Entry 6OJ4 (electron microscopy, 3.30 A resolution); this record covers chains A and P of the 11 polymer chains in the assembly.

# Chain A
Protein: Inner capsid protein VP2
Organism: Rotavirus A (strain RVA/Monkey/United States/RRV/1975/G3P5B[3])
UniProtKB: B3F2X3 (B3F2X3_ROTRH); residue numbers follow UniProt; this construct covers 1-887
Chain sequence (887 residues; row label = number of the first residue in the row):
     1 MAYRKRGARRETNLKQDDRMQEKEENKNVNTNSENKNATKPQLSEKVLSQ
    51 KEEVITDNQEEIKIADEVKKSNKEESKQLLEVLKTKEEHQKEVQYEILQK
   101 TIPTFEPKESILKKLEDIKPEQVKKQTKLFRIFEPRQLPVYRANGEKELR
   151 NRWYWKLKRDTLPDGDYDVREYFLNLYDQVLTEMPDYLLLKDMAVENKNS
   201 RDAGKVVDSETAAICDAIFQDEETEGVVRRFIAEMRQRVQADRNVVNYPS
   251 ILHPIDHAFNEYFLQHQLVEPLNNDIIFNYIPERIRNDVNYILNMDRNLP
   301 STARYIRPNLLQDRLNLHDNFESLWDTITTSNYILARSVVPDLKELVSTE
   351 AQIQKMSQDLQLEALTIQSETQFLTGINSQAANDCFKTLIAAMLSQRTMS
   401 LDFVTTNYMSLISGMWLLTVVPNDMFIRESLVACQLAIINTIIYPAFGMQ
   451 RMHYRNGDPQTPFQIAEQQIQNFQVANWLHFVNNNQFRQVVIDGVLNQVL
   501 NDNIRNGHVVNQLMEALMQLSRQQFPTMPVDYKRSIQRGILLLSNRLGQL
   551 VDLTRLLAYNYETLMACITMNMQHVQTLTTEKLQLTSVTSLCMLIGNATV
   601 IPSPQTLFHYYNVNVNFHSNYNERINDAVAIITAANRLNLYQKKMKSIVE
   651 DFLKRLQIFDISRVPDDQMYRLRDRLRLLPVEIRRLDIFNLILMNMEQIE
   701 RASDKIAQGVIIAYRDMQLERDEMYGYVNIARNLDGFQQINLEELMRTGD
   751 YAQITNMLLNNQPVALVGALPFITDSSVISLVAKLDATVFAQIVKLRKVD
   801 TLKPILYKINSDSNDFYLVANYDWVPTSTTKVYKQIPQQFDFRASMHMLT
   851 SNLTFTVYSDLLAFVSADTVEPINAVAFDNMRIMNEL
Not modelled in the structure: 1-106

# Chain P
Protein: RNA-directed RNA polymerase
Organism: Rotavirus A (strain RVA/Monkey/United States/RRV/1975/G3P5B[3])
Notes: EC 2.7.7.48
UniProtKB: B3F2X2 (B3F2X2_ROTRH); numbering as in UniProt (aligned over 1-1088)
Chain sequence (1088 residues; each row starts with the number of its first residue):
     1 MGKYNLILSEYLSFIYNSQSAVQIPIYYSSNSELENRCIEFHSKCLENSK
    51 NGLSLKKLFVEYSDVIENATLLSILSYSYDKYNAVERKLVKYAKGKPLEA
   101 DLTVNELDYENNKITSELFPTAEEYTDLLMDPAILTSLSSNLNAVMFWLE
   151 KHENDVAEKLKIYKRRLDLFTIVASTVNKYGVPRHNAKYRYEYEVMKDKP
   201 YYLVTWANSSIEMLMSVFSHEDYLIARELIVLSYSNRSTLAKLVSSPMSI
   251 LVALVDINGTFITNEELELEFSNKYVRAIVPDQTFDELKQMLDNMRKAGL
   301 TDIPKMIQDWLVDCSIEKFPLMAKIYSWSFHVGFRKQKMLDAALDQLKTE
   351 YTEDVDDEMYREYTMLIRDEVVKMLEEPVKHDDHLLQDSELAGLLSMSSA
   401 SNGESRQLKFGRKTIFSTKKNMHVMDDMANGRYTPGIIPPVNVDKPIPLG
   451 RRDVPGRRTRIIFILPYEYFIAQHAVVEKMLIYAKHTREYAEFYSQSNQL
   501 LSYGDVTRFLSNNSMVLYTDVSQWDSSQHNTQPFRKGIIMGLDMLANMTN
   551 DARVIQTLNLYKQTQINLMDSYVQIPDGNVIKKIQYGAVASGEKQTKAAN
   601 SIANLALIKTVLSRISNKYSFATKIIRVDGDDNYAVLQFNTEVTKQMVQD
   651 VSNDVRETYARMNTKVKALVSTVGIEIAKRYIAGGKIFFRAGINLLNNEK
   701 KGQSTQWDQAAVLYSNYIVNRLRGFETDREFILTKIMQMTSVAITGSLRL
   751 FPSERVLTTNSTFKVFDSEDFIIEYGTTDDEVYIQRAFMSLSSQKSGIAD
   801 EIAASSTFKNYVSRLSEQLLFSKNNIVSRGIALTEKAKLNSYAPISLEKR
   851 RAQISALLTMLQKPVTFKSSKITINDILRDIKPFFTVNEAHLPIQYQKFM
   901 PTLPDNVQYIIQCIGSRTYQIEDDGSKSAISRLISKYSVYKPSIEELYKV
   951 ISLHENEIQLYLISLGIPKIDADTYVGSKIYSQDKYRILESYVYNLLSIN
  1001 YGCYQLFDFNSPDLEKLIRIPFKGKIPAVTFILHLYAKLEVINHAIKNGS
  1051 WISLFCNYPKSEMIKLWKKMWNITSLRSPYTNANFFQD
Not modelled in the structure: 1, 1088
Reported in the primary citation:
  - conformationally variable residues (loop rearrangement, order/disorder transition): Phe261 to Phe271, Gln499 to Arg508

# Interface between chain A and chain P
Contacting residue pairs (58; chain A residue first):
  Glu109(A) - Asn258(P)  hydrogen bond (backbone-side chain)
  Glu109(A) - Gly259(P)  hydrogen bond (side chain-backbone)
  Glu109(A) - Asn273(P)
  Leu112(A) - Asn258(P)
  Leu112(A) - Asn273(P)
  Leu112(A) - Tyr275(P)  hydrophobic
  Lys113(A) - Asn258(P)
  Lys113(A) - Tyr275(P)  hydrogen bond
  Glu116(A) - Tyr275(P)
  Glu116(A) - Arg277(P)  salt bridge
  Arg337(A) - Asn273(P)  hydrogen bond
  Ser338(A) - Asn273(P)
  Ser338(A) - Lys274(P)
  Asp342(A) - Arg508(P)
  Leu343(A) - Asn264(P)
  Leu343(A) - Glu270(P)
  Lys344(A) - Asn264(P)  hydrogen bond (backbone-side chain)
  Lys344(A) - Arg508(P)  hydrogen bond (backbone-side chain)
  Lys344(A) - Phe509(P)
  Glu345(A) - Arg488(P)  salt bridge
  Thr349(A) - Glu268(P)  hydrogen bond
  Thr349(A) - Tyr919(P)  hydrogen bond (backbone-side chain)
  Glu350(A) - Gln496(P)
  Glu350(A) - Tyr919(P)
  Ile353(A) - Tyr919(P)
  Glu363(A) - Lys1025(P)
  Ala364(A) - Pro1027(P)
  Leu365(A) - Tyr986(P)
  Leu365(A) - Glu990(P)
  Ile367(A) - Asn1010(P)
  Gln368(A) - Tyr994(P)  hydrogen bond
  Gln368(A) - Asn1010(P)
  Gln368(A) - Phe1031(P)
  Gln368(A) - Lys1038(P)  hydrogen bond (backbone-side chain)
  Ser369(A) - Glu1015(P)
  Ser369(A) - Thr1030(P)
  Ser369(A) - His1034(P)
  Glu370(A) - Asn1010(P)  hydrogen bond
  Glu370(A) - Glu1015(P)
  Thr375(A) - Pro1012(P)
  Gly376(A) - Pro1012(P)
  Ser379(A) - Glu268(P)  hydrogen bond
  Ser379(A) - Leu269(P)
  Gln380(A) - Leu269(P)  hydrogen bond (backbone-backbone)
  Gln380(A) - Phe271(P)
  Gln380(A) - Tyr896(P)
  Asn383(A) - Glu270(P)
  Asn383(A) - Phe271(P)
  Lys387(A) - Asn273(P)
  Ser603(A) - Asn513(P)  hydrogen bond
  Gln605(A) - Asn512(P)
  Gln605(A) - Asn513(P)  hydrogen bond
  Gln605(A) - Asn640(P)  hydrogen bond (side chain-backbone)
  Gln605(A) - Thr641(P)
  Val865(A) - Thr641(P)
  Ser866(A) - Asn640(P)
  Ala867(A) - Asn640(P)  hydrogen bond (backbone-backbone)
  Asp868(A) - Asn640(P)
Interface residues without a listed pair, chain A (37 interface residues in all): Ser110, Asp117, Asn294, Asn378, Gln584
Interface residues without a listed pair, chain P (46 interface residues in all): Asp256, Ile262, Glu266, Ser272, Lys624, Gln638, Phe639, Gln895, Gln897, Asp1008, Phe1009, Asp1013, Phe1022
Interface features reported in the paper:
  - interface residues, chain A: Gln361(A)
  - interface residues, chain P: Asn258(P)

# Summary
37 residues of chain A and 46 residues of chain P are in contact; the contacts include 17 hydrogen bonds and 2
salt bridges. Polar pairs include Glu116(A)-Arg277(P), Glu345(A)-Arg488(P) and Glu109(A)-Asn258(P). The paper
reports interface residues Gln361(A) and Asn258(P); conformational variability at Phe261(P) and Gln499(P).
Here chain A is Inner capsid protein VP2 and chain P is RNA-directed RNA polymerase, both from Rotavirus A
(strain RVA/Monkey/United States/RRV/1975/G3P5B[3]). Entry 6OJ4 (In situ structure of rotavirus VP1
RNA-dependent RNA polymerase (DLP)) was determined by electron microscopy, deposited together with 6OJ3, 6OJ5
and 6OJ6.
